PDB entry 6YB8 | X-ray diffraction, 2.36 A resolution | chains A and B

# Chain A (and B)
Name: Multifunctional protein ADE2
Organism: Homo sapiens
Notes: EC 6.3.2.6, 4.1.1.21; chain B of this document is another copy of the same molecule, construct and numbering; everything in this record applies to it too
Reference sequence: P22234 (PUR6_HUMAN); residue numbers follow UniProt; this construct covers 1-425
Chain sequence (425 residues; each row starts with the number of its first residue):
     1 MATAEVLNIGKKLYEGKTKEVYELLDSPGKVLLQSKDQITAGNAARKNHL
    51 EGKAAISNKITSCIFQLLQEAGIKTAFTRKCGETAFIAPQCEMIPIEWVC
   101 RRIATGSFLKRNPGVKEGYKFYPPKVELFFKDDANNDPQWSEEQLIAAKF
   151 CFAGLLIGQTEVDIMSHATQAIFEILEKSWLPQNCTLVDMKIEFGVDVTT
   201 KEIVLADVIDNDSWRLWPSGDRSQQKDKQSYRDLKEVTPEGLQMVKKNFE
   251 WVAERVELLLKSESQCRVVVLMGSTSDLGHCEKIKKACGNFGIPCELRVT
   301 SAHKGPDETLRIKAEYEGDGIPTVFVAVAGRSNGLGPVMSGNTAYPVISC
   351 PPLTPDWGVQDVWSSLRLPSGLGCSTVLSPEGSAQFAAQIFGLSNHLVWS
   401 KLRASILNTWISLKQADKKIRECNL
Not modelled in the structure: 1-6
Residues lining bound ligands:
  - C2R (5-amino-1-(5-O-phosphono-beta-D-ribofuranosyl)-1H-imidazole-4-carboxylic acid): G273, S274, D277, S301, A302, H303, K304, V328, A329, G330, R331, S332, N333, G334, L335, P352, P369, S370
  - saicar (OK8; (2S)-2-[[5-azanyl-1-[(2R,3R,4S,5R)-3,4-bis(oxidanyl)-5-(phosphonooxymethyl)oxolan-2-yl]imidazol-4-yl]car bonylamino]butanedioic acid): K17, T40, A41, G42, N43, E97, V99, R101, T105, G106, S107, F108, D137, D189, M190, K191, D212, S213, W214, R215, K228, R232
Reported in the primary citation:
  - binding site for C2R: E97, V99, R101, T105, G106, M190, K191, S213, D277, H303, K304, V328, A329, R331, N333, L335, P369, S370
  - binding site for saicar: K17, T40, A41, N43, K110, D137, K228
  - binding site for imidazole: E97, F129
  - contacts within the chain: R111-E127
  - conformationally variable residues (loop rearrangement, order/disorder transition, side-chain flip): K36 to E51, D221 to T238, D277, H303, K304, R331
  - catalytic residues: E97, K131, K191, E193 (citing earlier work)

# How chain A and chain B interact
Pairs across the interface - 78 pairs, chain A then chain B:
  R102(A) - G318(B)
  Y122(A) - A314(B)
  Y122(A) - E315(B)
  Y122(A) - G318(B)
  Y122(A) - D319(B)
  P123(A) - A314(B)
  K178(A) - Y345(B)  hydrogen bond
  A314(A) - Y122(B)
  A314(A) - P123(B)
  E315(A) - Y122(B)
  G318(A) - R102(B)
  G318(A) - Y122(B)
  D319(A) - Y122(B)
  P322(A) - L393(B)
  T323(A) - L393(B)
  G341(A) - I406(B)
  N342(A) - I406(B)
  T343(A) - I406(B)
  A344(A) - Q389(B)
  A344(A) - W399(B)
  A344(A) - L402(B)
  A344(A) - I406(B)
  Y345(A) - K178(B)  hydrogen bond
  Y345(A) - L393(B)  hydrophobic
  Y345(A) - W399(B)
  P346(A) - F386(B)  hydrophobic
  P346(A) - Q389(B)
  P346(A) - I390(B)
  P346(A) - L393(B)  hydrophobic
  V347(A) - F386(B)
  V359(A) - W363(B)  hydrophobic
  V362(A) - W363(B)  hydrophobic
  W363(A) - V359(B)  hydrophobic
  W363(A) - V362(B)  hydrophobic
  L366(A) - L366(B)  hydrophobic
  L366(A) - L378(B)
  G371(A) - Q385(B)  hydrogen bond (backbone-side chain)
  L372(A) - Q385(B)  hydrogen bond (backbone-side chain)
  G373(A) - G382(B)
  G373(A) - Q385(B)  hydrogen bond (backbone-side chain)
  G373(A) - F386(B)
  G373(A) - Q389(B)
  S375(A) - S375(B)
  S375(A) - T376(B)
  S375(A) - V377(B)
  S375(A) - F386(B)
  T376(A) - S375(B)
  T376(A) - T376(B)  hydrogen bond (backbone-backbone)
  V377(A) - S375(B)
  L378(A) - L366(B)
  G382(A) - L372(B)
  G382(A) - G373(B)
  Q385(A) - G371(B)  hydrogen bond (side chain-backbone)
  Q385(A) - L372(B)  hydrogen bond (side chain-backbone)
  Q385(A) - G373(B)  hydrogen bond (side chain-backbone)
  F386(A) - P346(B)  hydrophobic
  F386(A) - V347(B)
  F386(A) - G373(B)
  F386(A) - S375(B)
  F386(A) - F386(B)  hydrophobic
  Q389(A) - A344(B)
  Q389(A) - P346(B)
  I390(A) - P346(B)
  I390(A) - I390(B)  hydrophobic
  I390(A) - L393(B)  hydrophobic
  L393(A) - T323(B)
  L393(A) - Y345(B)  hydrophobic
  L393(A) - P346(B)
  L393(A) - I390(B)  hydrophobic
  L393(A) - F391(B)  hydrophobic
  S394(A) - S394(B)
  W399(A) - A344(B)
  W399(A) - Y345(B)
  L402(A) - A344(B)
  I406(A) - G341(B)
  I406(A) - N342(B)
  I406(A) - T343(B)
  I406(A) - A344(B)
Other interface residues (no listed pair), chain A (49 interface residues in all): L181, R311, E317, G320, V324, S340, I348, R367, C374, F391, R403
Other interface residues (no listed pair), chain B (48 interface residues in all): L181, R311, E317, G320, P322, V324, I348, G358, C374, R403

# In short
Chain A and chain B form an interface of 49 and 48 residues respectively; the contacts include 9 hydrogen
bonds. Among the polar pairs are K178(A)-Y345(B), G371(A)-Q385(B) and L372(A)-Q385(B). The paper reports
catalytic residues E97(A), K131(A) and K191(A) among others; a binding site for C2R at E97(A), V99(A) and
R101(A) among others.
Chain A and chain B are both Multifunctional protein ADE2 (Homo sapiens); the structure, Human octameric PAICS
in complex with CAIR and SAICAR, was determined by X-ray diffraction, deposited together with 6YB9.
